PDB entry 3BTS | X-ray diffraction, 2.70 A resolution | chains A and B of the 4 polymer chains in the assembly

== Chain A (and B) ==
Protein: Galactose/lactose metabolism regulatory protein GAL80
From: Saccharomyces cerevisiae
Notes: chain B of this document is another copy of the same molecule, construct and numbering; everything in this record applies to it too
UniProt: P04387 (GAL80_YEAST); numbering as in UniProt (aligned over 1-435)
Amino-acid sequence (438 residues; each row starts with the number of its first residue; numbers below 1 keep their minus sign (Gly-2 is residue -2)):
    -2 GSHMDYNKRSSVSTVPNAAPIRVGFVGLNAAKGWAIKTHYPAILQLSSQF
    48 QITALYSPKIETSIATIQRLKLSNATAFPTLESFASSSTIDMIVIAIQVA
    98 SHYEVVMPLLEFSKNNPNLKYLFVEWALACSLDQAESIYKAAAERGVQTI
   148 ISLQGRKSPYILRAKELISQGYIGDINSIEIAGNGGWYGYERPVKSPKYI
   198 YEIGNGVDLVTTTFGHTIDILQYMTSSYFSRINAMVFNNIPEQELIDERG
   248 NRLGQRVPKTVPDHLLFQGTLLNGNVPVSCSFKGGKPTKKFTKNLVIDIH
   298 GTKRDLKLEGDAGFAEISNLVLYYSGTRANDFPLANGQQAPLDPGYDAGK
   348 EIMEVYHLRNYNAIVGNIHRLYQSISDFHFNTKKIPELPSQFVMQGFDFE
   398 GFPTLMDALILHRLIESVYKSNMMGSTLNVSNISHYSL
Unresolved in the structure: -2 to 13, 284-289, 309-311, 323-345, 380-385 (chain B: -2 to 14, 283-289, 310-311, 323-343, 435)
Sequence notes: expression tag (-2 to 0); engineered mutation Arg301 (Gly in P04387)
UniProt features mapped onto this chain:
  - modified residue: Met1 (N-acetylmethionine)
Residues lining bound ligands: NAD (nicotinamide-adenine-dinucleotide): Val23, Gly24, Asn26, Lys29, Gly30, Trp31, Tyr53, Ser54, Pro55, Ala93, Ile94, Gln95, Val96, Ser98, His99, Val102, Glu122, Trp123, Ala124, Ser149, Gln151, Tyr196, His213
What the authors report for this chain:
  - binding site for NAD: Trp31, Glu122
  - binding site for NAD: His99 (proposed by the authors, not directly observed)
  - self-association interface (contacts with another copy of this molecule): Asn230
  - mutagenesis - N230R: decreased binding to Gal4p-AD
  - mutagenesis - H36F (Kd 2.5 mM): decreased binding to NADP
  - mutagenesis - K29E, W31A, H36F, E122A: increased signaling in response to induction with galactose
  - mutagenesis - H99A: unchanged signaling
  - binding site for NAD: Asn26, Lys29 (from molecular simulation)

== How chain A and chain B interact ==
Pairs across the interface - 60 pairs, chain A then chain B:
  Asn174(A) with Tyr187(B); His261(B), hydrogen bond; Lys280(B)
  Ser175(A) with His261(B)
  Glu177(A) with Ser278(B)
  Tyr187(A) with Asn174(B), hydrogen bond; Thr299(B)
  Ile229(A) with Met232(B)
  Asn230(A) with Asn230(B); Met232(B); Gln265(B); Thr424(B), hydrogen bond
  Ala231(A) with Gln265(B)
  Met232(A) with Ile229(B); Asn230(B); Gln265(B); Thr424(B)
  Phe234(A) with Thr267(B); Asn272(B); Pro274(B), hydrophobic
  Asn236(A) with Gly271(B); Asn272(B), hydrogen bond (side chain-backbone); Pro274(B)
  His261(A) with Asn174(B), hydrogen bond; Ser175(B); Pro274(B)
  Leu263(A) with Gln265(B); Gly266(B); Val275(B); Ser276(B)
  Phe264(A) with Gln265(B)
  Gln265(A) with Asn230(B); Met232(B); Leu263(B); Phe264(B); Gln265(B)
  Gly266(A) with Leu263(B)
  Thr267(A) with Phe234(B)
  Asn272(A) with Phe234(B); Asn236(B), hydrogen bond (backbone-side chain)
  Pro274(A) with Phe234(B), hydrophobic; His261(B)
  Val275(A) with Leu263(B)
  Ser276(A) with Leu263(B); Ser276(B), hydrogen bond; Cys277(B); Ser278(B)
  Cys277(A) with Ser276(B)
  Ser278(A) with Glu177(B); Ser276(B)
  Lys280(A) with Asn174(B); His297(B)
  Thr299(A) with Tyr187(B)
  Gly422(A) with Ser423(B); Thr424(B), hydrogen bond (backbone-backbone)
  Ser423(A) with Gly422(B); Ser423(B)
  Thr424(A) with Asn230(B), hydrogen bond; Met232(B); Gly422(B), hydrogen bond (backbone-backbone)
Other interface residues (no listed pair), chain A (31 interface residues in all): Arg228, Ile237, Gly271, His297
Other interface residues (no listed pair), chain B (29 interface residues in all): Ala231

== Overview ==
Chain A and chain B form an interface of 31 and 29 residues respectively; the contacts include 10 hydrogen
bonds. Polar pairs include Asn174(A)-His261(B), Tyr187(A)-Asn174(B) and Asn230(A)-Thr424(B). From the paper: a
binding site for NAD at Trp31(A), Glu122(A) and His99(A) among others; K29E, W31A and H36F of chain A, among
others, increase signaling in response to induction with galactose; 6 substitutions were tested in all.
Both chains are Galactose/lactose metabolism regulatory protein GAL80 (Saccharomyces cerevisiae). Entry 3BTS
(Crystal structure of a ternary complex of the transcriptional repressor Gal80p (Gal80S0 [G301R]) and the
acidic ...) was determined by X-ray diffraction together with 3BTU and 3BTV from the same study.
